4HXE - chain B; structure by X-ray diffraction, 1.91 A resolution.

Chain B:
Name: Putative uncharacterized protein PH0594
Organism: Pyrococcus horikoshii
Notes: EC 3.4.19.1
UniProt: O58323 (O58323_PYRHO); residue numbers follow UniProt; this construct covers 1-622
Sequence (622 residues; row label = number of the first residue in the row):
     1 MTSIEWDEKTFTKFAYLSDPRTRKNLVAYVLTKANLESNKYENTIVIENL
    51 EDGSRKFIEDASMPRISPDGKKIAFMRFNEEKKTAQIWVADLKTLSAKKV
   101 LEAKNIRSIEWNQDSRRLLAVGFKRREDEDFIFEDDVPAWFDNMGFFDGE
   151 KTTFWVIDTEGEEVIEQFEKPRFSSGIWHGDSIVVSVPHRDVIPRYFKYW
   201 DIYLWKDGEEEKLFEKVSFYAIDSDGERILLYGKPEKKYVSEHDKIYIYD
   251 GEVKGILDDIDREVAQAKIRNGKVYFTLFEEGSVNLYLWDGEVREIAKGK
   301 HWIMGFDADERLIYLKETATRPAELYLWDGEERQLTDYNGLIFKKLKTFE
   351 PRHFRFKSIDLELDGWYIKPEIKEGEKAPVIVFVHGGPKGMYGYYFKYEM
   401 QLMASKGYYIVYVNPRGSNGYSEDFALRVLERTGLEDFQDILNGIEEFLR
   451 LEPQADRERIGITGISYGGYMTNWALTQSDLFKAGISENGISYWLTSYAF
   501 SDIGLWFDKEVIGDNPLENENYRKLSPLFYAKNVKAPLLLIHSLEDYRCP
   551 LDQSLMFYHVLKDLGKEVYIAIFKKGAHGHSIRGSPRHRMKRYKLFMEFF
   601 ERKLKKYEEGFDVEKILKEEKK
Disordered / not traced: 1-4, 51, 80-83, 373-375, 619-622
Ion coordination: Mg2+ site 1: K99, E162; Mg2+ site 2: D244, E263; Mg2+ site 3 near D424 (its only coordinating residue here)
Residues lining bound ligands:
  - hexane-1,6-diol (HEZ), molecule 1: Y16, Y41, I582, R583, R589
  - hexane-1,6-diol (HEZ), molecule 2: Y239, D424, L427, L430, E431
  - hexane-1,6-diol (HEZ), molecule 3: K316, E317, T318, R321, P322, E324, Y326, Q334
  - hexane-1,6-diol (HEZ), molecule 4: Q334, L335, T336, D337
  - hexane-1,6-diol (HEZ), molecule 5: G386, G387, S466, Y467, I491, S497, S501, I503, G504, F507, D508, R548, C549, H578
  - hexane-1,6-diol (HEZ), molecule 6: F482, K483, K535, A536, P537, E567, Y607
Reported in the primary citation:
  - catalytic residues: S466, D546, H578
  - contacts within the chain: D546-H578 (hydrogen bond)
  - specificity-determining residues: S497, D508

Summary:
Chain B binds 6 copies of hexane-1,6-diol. K99 and E162 form the Mg2+ site 1. D244 and E263 coordinate Mg2+
site 2. The paper reports catalytic residues S466, D546 and H578; specificity determinants S497 and D508.
Chain B is Putative uncharacterized protein PH0594 (Pyrococcus horikoshii); the structure, Pyrococcus
horikoshii acylaminoacyl peptidase (uncomplexed), was determined by X-ray diffraction together with 4HXF and
4HXG from the same study.
